PDB entry 7DII | X-ray diffraction, 2.40 A resolution | chain A

== Chain A ==
Molecule: Na(+):neurotransmitter symporter (Snf family)
Source organism: Aquifex aeolicus
Reference sequence: O67854 (O67854_AQUAE); residue numbers follow UniProt; this construct covers 1-513
Amino-acid sequence (513 residues; each row starts with the number of its first residue):
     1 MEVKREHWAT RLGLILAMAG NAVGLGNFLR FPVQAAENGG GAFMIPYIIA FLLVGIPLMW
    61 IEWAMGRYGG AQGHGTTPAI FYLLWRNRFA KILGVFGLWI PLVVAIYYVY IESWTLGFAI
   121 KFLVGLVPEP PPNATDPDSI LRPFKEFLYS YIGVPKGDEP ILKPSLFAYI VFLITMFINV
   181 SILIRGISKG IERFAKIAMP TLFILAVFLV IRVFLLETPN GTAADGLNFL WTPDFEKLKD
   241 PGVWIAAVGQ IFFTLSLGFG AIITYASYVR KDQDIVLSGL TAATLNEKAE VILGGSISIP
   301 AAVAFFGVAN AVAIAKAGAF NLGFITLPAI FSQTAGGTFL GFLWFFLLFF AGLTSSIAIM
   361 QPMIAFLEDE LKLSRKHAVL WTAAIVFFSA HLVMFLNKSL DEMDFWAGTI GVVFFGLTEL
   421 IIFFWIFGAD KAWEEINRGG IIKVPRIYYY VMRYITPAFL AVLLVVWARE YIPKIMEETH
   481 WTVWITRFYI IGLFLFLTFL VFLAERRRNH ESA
Not modelled in the structure: 1-4, 131-134, 471-479, 507-513
Bound ions: Na+ site 1: G20, V23, A351, T354, S355; Na+ site 2: A22, N27, T254, N286 (together with leucine)
Small-molecule neighbours: leucine (LEU): N21, A22, G24, L25, G26, N27, V104, Y108, F253, T254, L255, S256, F259, S355, I359
What the authors report for this chain:
  - mutagenesis - T354A: decreased binding to pH 5.5
  - mutagenesis - N27A: decreased binding to the lower pH

== Summary ==
Chain A binds leucine. G20, V23, A351, T354 and S355 form the Na+ site 1. A22, N27, T254 and N286 form the Na+
site 2. The paper reports that T354A reduces binding to pH 5.5; N27A reduces binding to the lower pH.
Chain A is Na(+):neurotransmitter symporter (Snf family) (Aquifex aeolicus); the structure, Crystal structure
of LeuT in lipidic cubic phase at pH 7, was determined by X-ray diffraction, deposited together with 7DIX,
7DJ1, 7DJ2 and 7DJC.
